8B6J - chains D and h of the 24 polymer chains in the assembly; structure by electron microscopy, 2.80 A resolution.

# Chain D
Name: Cytochrome protein c1
Organism: Tetrahymena thermophila SB210
UniProt: Q24IM5 (Q24IM5_TETTS); numbering as in UniProt (aligned over 1-319)
Sequence (319 residues; numbered 1 to 319; the number before each row is that of its first residue):
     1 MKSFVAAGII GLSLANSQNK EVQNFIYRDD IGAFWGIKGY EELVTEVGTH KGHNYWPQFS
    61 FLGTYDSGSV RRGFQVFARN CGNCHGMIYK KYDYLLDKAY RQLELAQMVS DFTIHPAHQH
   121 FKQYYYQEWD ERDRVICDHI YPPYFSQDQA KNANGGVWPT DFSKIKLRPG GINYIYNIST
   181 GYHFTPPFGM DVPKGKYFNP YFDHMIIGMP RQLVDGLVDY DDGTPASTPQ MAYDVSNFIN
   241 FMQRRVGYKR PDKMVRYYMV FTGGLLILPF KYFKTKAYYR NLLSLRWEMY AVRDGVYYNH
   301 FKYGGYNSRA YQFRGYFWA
Unresolved in the structure: 1-24
Glycans and other covalent adducts: heme c (HEC) linked to Cys81, Cys84
Ion coordination: heme c Fe near His85 (its only coordinating residue here)
Small-molecule neighbours:
  - heme c (HEC): Asn80, His85, Asn154, Val157, Trp158, Pro159, Thr160, Phe162, Ile165, Arg168, Tyr174, Ile175, Ile178, Ser179, Lys196, Phe202, Ile206, Ile207, Gly208, Met209, Gln212, Val235
  - 1,2-diacyl-sn-glycero-3-phosphocholine (PC1), molecule 1: Phe25, Ile26, Tyr27, Trp35, Gly36, Ile37
  - 1,2-diacyl-sn-glycero-3-phosphocholine (PC1), molecule 2: Met254, Tyr257, Tyr258, Phe261
  - 1,2-diacyl-sn-glycero-3-phosphocholine (PC1), molecule 3: Arg256, Tyr257, Met259, Val260, Gly263, Gly264, Ile267

# Chain h
Name: Transmembrane protein, putative
Organism: Tetrahymena thermophila SB210
UniProt: I7M484 (I7M484_TETTS); residue numbers follow UniProt; this construct covers 1-130
Sequence (130 residues; each row starts with the number of its first residue):
     1 MNVTGAGLTH VKDFHSDEMR VFRGGLRHIA DKQGNLIYGS VNSSVRYYHD KMSYERGFIQ
    61 HSRSPSNQFI NFHFMLGGFR TYVLERFFKQ VWYRRNIRTF WFPVLISYTS GCITMRMYDN
   121 NCYDYFYFSD
Unresolved in the structure: 130

# How chain D and chain h interact
Pairs across the interface - 61 pairs, chain D then chain h:
  Phe25(D) with Ser107(h); Tyr108(h); Gly111(h); Cys112(h); Met115(h)
  Ile26(D) with Cys112(h), hydrophobic; Met115(h); Arg116(h); Asp119(h)
  Tyr27(D) with Asp119(h)
  Arg28(D) with Arg116(h); Asp119(h), hydrogen bond (backbone-side chain); Asn120(h), hydrogen bond
  Asp30(D) with Tyr123(h); Tyr127(h), hydrogen bond (backbone-side chain)
  Ile31(D) with Asp119(h); Cys122(h), hydrophobic; Tyr123(h), hydrophobic
  Lys38(D) with Asp119(h), salt bridge
  Glu41(D) with Phe126(h)
  Tyr272(D) with Asn71(h); Phe74(h); Tyr82(h)
  Phe273(D) with Asn71(h)
  Ala277(D) with Ile70(h); Asn71(h)
  Arg280(D) with Asn71(h), hydrogen bond; Phe72(h), hydrogen bond (side chain-backbone)
  Asn281(D) with Gln68(h); Phe69(h), hydrogen bond (side chain-backbone); Ile70(h); Phe72(h)
  Ser284(D) with Gln68(h)
  Leu285(D) with His61(h); Ser62(h)
  Arg286(D) with Ile59(h); Gln60(h); His61(h), hydrogen bond (backbone-backbone)
  Trp287(D) with Phe58(h); Ile59(h); Gln60(h)
  Glu288(D) with Gly57(h); Phe58(h); Ile59(h), hydrogen bond (backbone-backbone); His61(h), salt bridge
  Met289(D) with Glu55(h); Gly57(h); Phe58(h), hydrophobic
  Tyr290(D) with Gly57(h), hydrogen bond (backbone-backbone); Ile59(h), hydrophobic
  Val292(D) with Arg56(h); Gly57(h)
  Asp294(D) with Arg56(h), salt bridge
  Tyr298(D) with Tyr54(h)
  His300(D) with Tyr54(h)
  Phe301(D) with Tyr54(h)
  Tyr306(D) with Tyr38(h); Gly39(h); Asp50(h)
  Asn307(D) with Asp50(h)
  Ser308(D) with Asp50(h), hydrogen bond (backbone-side chain)
Other interface residues (no listed pair), chain D (31 interface residues in all): Glu42, Tyr278, Val296
Other interface residues (no listed pair), chain h (37 interface residues in all): Tyr47, Tyr48, Met52, Pro65, His73, Tyr118

# Summary
31 residues of chain D and 37 residues of chain h are in contact; the contacts include 10 hydrogen bonds and 3
salt bridges. Polar pairs include Lys38(D)-Asp119(h), Glu288(D)-His61(h) and Asp294(D)-Arg56(h). Chain D binds
3 copies of 1,2-diacyl-sn-glycero-3-phosphocholine. Covalently linked heme c: at Cys84(D).
Chain D is Cytochrome protein c1 and chain h is Transmembrane protein, putative, both from Tetrahymena
thermophila SB210; the structure, Cryo-EM structure of cytochrome bc1 complex (complex-III) from respiratory
supercomplex of Tetrahymena thermophila, was determined by electron microscopy, deposited together with 8B6F
and 8B6H.
